Entry 6HWC (X-ray diffraction, 2.80 A resolution); this record covers chains L and M of the 28 polymer chains in the assembly.

== Chain L ==
Protein: Proteasome subunit beta type-6
Organism: Saccharomyces cerevisiae (strain ATCC 204508 / S288c)
Notes: EC 3.4.25.1
UniProtKB: P23724 (PSB6_YEAST); residues 1-222 here correspond to UniProt positions 20-241 (UniProt number = residue number + 19)
Amino-acid sequence (222 residues; each row starts with the number of its first residue):
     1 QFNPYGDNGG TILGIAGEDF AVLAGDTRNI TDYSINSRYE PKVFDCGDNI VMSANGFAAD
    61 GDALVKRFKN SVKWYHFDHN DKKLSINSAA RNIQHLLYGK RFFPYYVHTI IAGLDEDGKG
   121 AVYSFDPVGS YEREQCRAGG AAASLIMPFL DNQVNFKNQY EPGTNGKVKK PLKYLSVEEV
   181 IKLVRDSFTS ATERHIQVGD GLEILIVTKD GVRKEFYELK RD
Ion coordination: Mg2+: Asp222 (shared with 2 residues of chain V)

== Chain M ==
Protein: Proteasome subunit beta type-7
Organism: Saccharomyces cerevisiae (strain ATCC 204508 / S288c)
Notes: EC 3.4.25.1
UniProtKB: P30657 (PSB7_YEAST); residues -12 to 233 here correspond to UniProt positions 21-266 (UniProt number = residue number + 33)
Amino-acid sequence (246 residues; each row starts with the number of its first residue; numbers below 1 keep their minus sign (Thr-12 is residue -12)):
   -12 TQIANAGASP MVNTQQPIVT GTSVISMKYD NGVIIAADNL GSYGSLLRFN GVERLIPVGD
    48 NTVVGISGDI SDMQHIERLL KDLVTENAYD NPLADAEEAL EPSYIFEYLA TVMYQRRSKM
   108 NPLWNAIIVA GVQSNGDQFL RYVNLLGVTY SSPTLATGFG AHMANPLLRK VVDRESDIPK
   168 TTVQVAEEAI VNAMRVLYYR DARSSRNFSL AIIDKNTGLT FKKNLQVENM KWDFAKDIKG
   228 YGTQKI
Not modelled in the structure: -12 to 0

== Interface between chain L and chain M ==
Residue-residue contacts (40):
  Gln1(L) - Thr1(M)  hydrogen bond
  Phe2(L) - Thr1(M)
  Phe2(L) - Arg104(M)
  Phe2(L) - Met107(M)
  Phe2(L) - Pro109(M)  hydrophobic
  Phe2(L) - Leu132(M)  hydrophobic
  Phe2(L) - Leu133(M)  hydrophobic
  Asn3(L) - Leu133(M)
  Pro4(L) - Arg104(M)  hydrogen bond (backbone-side chain)
  Pro4(L) - Met107(M)  hydrophobic
  Pro4(L) - Leu133(M)
  Tyr5(L) - Arg104(M)
  Asn8(L) - Val135(M)
  Ser34(L) - His149(M)  hydrogen bond
  Ile35(L) - Arg156(M)  hydrogen bond (backbone-side chain)
  Asn36(L) - Tyr137(M)  hydrogen bond
  Asn36(L) - Ser139(M)
  Asn36(L) - Arg156(M)
  Ser37(L) - Ser138(M)  hydrogen bond (side chain-backbone)
  Glu40(L) - Arg128(M)  salt bridge
  Glu40(L) - Tyr137(M)
  Glu40(L) - Ser138(M)  hydrogen bond (side chain-backbone)
  Phe57(L) - Arg104(M)
  Phe57(L) - Leu133(M)
  Phe57(L) - Val135(M)  hydrophobic
  Ala59(L) - Tyr101(M)
  Ala59(L) - Leu133(M)
  Ala59(L) - Gly134(M)
  Ala59(L) - Val135(M)
  Asp60(L) - Tyr101(M)  hydrogen bond
  Asp60(L) - Arg104(M)  salt bridge
  Asp62(L) - Thr136(M)  hydrogen bond
  Ala63(L) - Tyr101(M)
  Lys66(L) - Glu94(M)  salt bridge
  Phe103(L) - Arg104(M)
  Phe103(L) - Ser105(M)
  Tyr105(L) - Tyr101(M)
  Glu218(L) - Arg161(M)  salt bridge
  Arg221(L) - Asp160(M)  salt bridge
  Arg221(L) - Arg161(M)
Other interface residues (no listed pair), chain L (24 interface residues in all): Asn29, Tyr39, Lys100
Other interface residues (no listed pair), chain M (22 interface residues in all): Trp111, Leu142

== Summary ==
Chain L and chain M form an interface of 24 and 22 residues respectively, with 9 hydrogen bonds and 5 salt
bridges. Polar pairs include Glu40(L)-Arg128(M), Asp60(L)-Arg104(M) and Lys66(L)-Glu94(M).
Here chain L is Proteasome subunit beta type-6 and chain M is Proteasome subunit beta type-7, both from
Saccharomyces cerevisiae (strain ATCC 204508 / S288c). Entry 6HWC (Yeast 20S proteasome beta2-G45A mutant) was
determined by X-ray diffraction (same publication as 6HTB, 6HTC, 6HTD, 6HTP, 6HTR, 6HUB and 30 further
entries).
